8HCF - chains A and B; structure by X-ray diffraction, 1.60 A resolution.

Chain A (and B):
Molecule: Three-prime repair exonuclease 1
Source organism: Mus musculus
Notes: EC 3.1.11.2; chain B of this document is another copy of the same molecule, construct and numbering; everything in this record applies to it too
Reference sequence: Q91XB0 (TREX1_MOUSE); residues 1-242 here = UniProt positions 1-242
Sequence (250 residues; row label = number of the first residue in the row):
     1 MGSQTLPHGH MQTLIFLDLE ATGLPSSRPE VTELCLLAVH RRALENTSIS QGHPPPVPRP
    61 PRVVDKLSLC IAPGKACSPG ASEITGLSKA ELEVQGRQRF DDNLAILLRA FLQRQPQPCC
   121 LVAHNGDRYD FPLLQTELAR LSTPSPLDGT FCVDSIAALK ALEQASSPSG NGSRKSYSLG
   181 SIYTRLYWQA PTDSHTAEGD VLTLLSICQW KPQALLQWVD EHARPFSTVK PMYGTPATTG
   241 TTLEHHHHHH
Not modelled in the structure: 1-4, 167-173, 236-250 (chain B: 1-2, 167-171, 236-250)
Construct notes: expression tag (243-250)
From the paper describing this entry:
  - mutagenesis - L24A: decreased catalytic activity on RNA
  - mutagenesis - H195A: abolished catalytic activity on various DNA and RNA substrates

Interface between chain A and chain B:
Residue-residue contacts - 77 pairs, chain A then chain B:
  Glu33(A) - Arg62(B)  salt bridge
  His40(A) - Val94(B)
  His40(A) - Gln95(B)
  Ala43(A) - Gln95(B)
  Asn46(A) - Glu91(B)
  Arg62(A) - Glu33(B)  salt bridge
  Arg62(A) - Thr85(B)  hydrogen bond (side chain-backbone)
  Arg62(A) - Gly86(B)
  Arg62(A) - Leu87(B)
  Arg62(A) - Thr196(B)
  Val63(A) - Cys70(B)  hydrophobic
  Val63(A) - Gln95(B)
  Val64(A) - Cys70(B)
  Asp65(A) - Ser68(B)
  Asp65(A) - Leu69(B)
  Asp65(A) - Cys70(B)  hydrogen bond (side chain-backbone)
  Asp65(A) - Arg97(B)  salt bridge
  Lys66(A) - Lys66(B)
  Lys66(A) - Leu67(B)
  Lys66(A) - Ser68(B)  hydrogen bond (backbone-backbone)
  Lys66(A) - Glu198(B)  salt bridge
  Leu67(A) - Lys66(B)
  Ser68(A) - Asp65(B)
  Ser68(A) - Lys66(B)  hydrogen bond (backbone-backbone)
  Leu69(A) - Asp65(B)
  Leu69(A) - Phe111(B)  hydrophobic
  Cys70(A) - Val63(B)  hydrophobic
  Cys70(A) - Val64(B)
  Cys70(A) - Asp65(B)  hydrogen bond (backbone-side chain)
  Cys70(A) - Arg114(B)  hydrogen bond (backbone-side chain)
  Ile71(A) - Arg114(B)
  Thr85(A) - Arg62(B)  hydrogen bond (backbone-side chain)
  Gly86(A) - Arg62(B)
  Leu87(A) - Arg62(B)
  Glu91(A) - Asn46(B)
  Val94(A) - Arg42(B)
  Gln95(A) - His40(B)
  Gln95(A) - Ala43(B)
  Gln95(A) - Val63(B)
  Gln95(A) - Pro116(B)
  Gly96(A) - Pro116(B)
  Arg97(A) - Asp65(B)  salt bridge
  Arg97(A) - Arg114(B)
  Arg97(A) - Gln115(B)  hydrogen bond
  Arg97(A) - Pro116(B)
  Gln98(A) - Gln113(B)  hydrogen bond (side chain-backbone)
  Gln98(A) - Arg114(B)  hydrogen bond (backbone-side chain)
  Arg99(A) - Arg114(B)  hydrogen bond (backbone-side chain)
  Asp101(A) - Arg114(B)  salt bridge
  Asn103(A) - Ala110(B)  hydrogen bond (side chain-backbone)
  Asn103(A) - Gln113(B)
  Asn103(A) - Arg114(B)
  Leu104(A) - Arg114(B)
  Ile106(A) - Ile106(B)  hydrophobic
  Leu107(A) - Leu107(B)
  Leu107(A) - Ala110(B)  hydrophobic
  Leu107(A) - Phe111(B)  hydrophobic
  Ala110(A) - Asn103(B)  hydrogen bond (backbone-side chain)
  Ala110(A) - Leu107(B)  hydrophobic
  Phe111(A) - Leu69(B)  hydrophobic
  Phe111(A) - Leu107(B)  hydrophobic
  Gln113(A) - Gln98(B)  hydrogen bond (backbone-side chain)
  Gln113(A) - Asn103(B)
  Arg114(A) - Cys70(B)  hydrogen bond (side chain-backbone)
  Arg114(A) - Ile71(B)
  Arg114(A) - Arg97(B)
  Arg114(A) - Gln98(B)  hydrogen bond (side chain-backbone)
  Arg114(A) - Arg99(B)  hydrogen bond (side chain-backbone)
  Arg114(A) - Asp101(B)  salt bridge
  Arg114(A) - Asn103(B)
  Gln115(A) - Arg97(B)  hydrogen bond
  Pro116(A) - Gly96(B)
  Pro116(A) - Arg97(B)
  His195(A) - Arg62(B)
  Thr196(A) - Arg62(B)
  Glu198(A) - Lys66(B)  salt bridge
  Glu198(A) - Glu198(B)
Interface residues without a listed pair, chain A (40 interface residues in all): Leu92, Ala197
Interface residues without a listed pair, chain B (40 interface residues in all): Leu92, Leu104, His195

Summary:
The chain A/chain B interface involves 40 residues from each chain; the contacts include 18 hydrogen bonds and
8 salt bridges. Among the polar pairs are Glu33(A)-Arg62(B), Asp65(A)-Arg97(B) and Lys66(A)-Glu198(B). The
paper reports that L24A of chain A reduces catalytic activity on RNA; H195A of chain A abolishes catalytic
activity on various DNA and RNA substrates.
Chain A and chain B are both Three-prime repair exonuclease 1 (Mus musculus); the structure, Crystal structure
of mTREX1-UMP complex, was determined by X-ray diffraction, deposited together with 8HCC, 8HCD, 8HCG and 8HCH.
